4TTM - chain A; structure by X-ray diffraction, 1.90 A resolution.

[Chain A]
Name: Kalata-B1
UniProtKB: P56254 (KAB1_OLDAF); residues 1-29 here correspond to UniProt positions 89-117 (UniProt number = residue number + 88)
Sequence (29 residues; each row starts with the number of its first residue):
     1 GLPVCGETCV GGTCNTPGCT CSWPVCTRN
Disulfide bonds: Cys5-Cys19, Cys9-Cys21, Cys14-Cys26
Glycans and other covalent adducts: covalent link Gly1-Asn29
Swiss-Prot annotation at these positions:
  - cross-link: Gly1 to Asn29 (Cyclopeptide (Gly-Asn))

[In short]
Chain A is Kalata-B1; the structure, Racemic structure of kalata B1 (kB1), was determined by X-ray diffraction
(same publication as 4TTK, 4TTL, 4TTN and 4TTO).
